Entry 6DFD (X-ray diffraction, 1.90 A resolution); this record covers chains A and B.

Chain A (and B):
Molecule: Metal transporter CNNM3
From: Homo sapiens
Notes: chain B of this document is another copy of the same molecule, construct and numbering; everything in this record applies to it too
Reference sequence: Q8NE01 (CNNM3_HUMAN); residue numbers follow UniProt; this construct covers 453-707
Amino-acid sequence (260 residues; row label = number of the first residue in the row):
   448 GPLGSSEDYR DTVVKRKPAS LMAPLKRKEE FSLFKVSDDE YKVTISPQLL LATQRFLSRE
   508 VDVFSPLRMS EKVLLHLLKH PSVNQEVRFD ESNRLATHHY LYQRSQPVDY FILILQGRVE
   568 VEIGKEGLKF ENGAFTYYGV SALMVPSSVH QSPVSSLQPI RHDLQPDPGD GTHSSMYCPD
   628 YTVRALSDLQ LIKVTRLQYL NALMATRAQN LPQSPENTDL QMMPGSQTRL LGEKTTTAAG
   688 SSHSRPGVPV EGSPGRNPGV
Disordered / not traced: 448-487, 592-622, 656-707 (chain B: 448-495, 592-623, 653-707)
Construct notes: expression tag (448-452); engineered mutation Mse516 (Ile in Q8NE01), Mse591 (Thr in Q8NE01), Mse623 (Ala in Q8NE01), Mse651 (Leu in Q8NE01), Mse669 (Val in Q8NE01), Mse670 (Ile in Q8NE01)
Modified positions: Mse469, Mse516, Mse591, Mse623, Mse651, Mse669, Mse670 (selenomethionine)
Curated features (UniProtKB/Swiss-Prot):
  - modified residue (Phosphoserine): Ser661, Ser700
Reported in the primary citation:
  - self-association interface (contacts with another copy of this molecule): Ile570, Leu575, Phe577, Tyr628

Interface between chain A and chain B:
Contacting residue pairs - 28 pairs, chain A then chain B:
  Ile570(A) with Ile570(B), hydrophobic
  Gly571(A) with Asp627(B)
  Lys572(A) with Asp627(B), salt bridge
  Glu573(A) with Gly586(B); Val587(B), hydrogen bond (side chain-backbone); Ser588(B), hydrogen bond (side chain-backbone); Tyr628(B), hydrogen bond
  Leu575(A) with Ile570(B), hydrophobic; Tyr584(B); Tyr585(B), hydrophobic; Tyr628(B), hydrophobic
  Lys576(A) with Glu507(B), salt bridge; Tyr584(B), hydrogen bond (backbone-side chain)
  Phe577(A) with Phe577(B), hydrophobic; Asn579(B); Thr583(B)
  Asn579(A) with Phe577(B)
  Tyr585(A) with Leu575(B), hydrophobic
  Gly586(A) with Glu573(B)
  Val587(A) with Glu573(B), hydrogen bond (backbone-side chain)
  Ser588(A) with Glu573(B), hydrogen bond (backbone-side chain)
  Tyr624(A) with Lys572(B); Glu573(B), hydrogen bond
  Cys625(A) with Lys572(B), hydrogen bond (backbone-side chain)
  Asp627(A) with Gly571(B); Lys572(B), hydrogen bond (side chain-backbone)
  Tyr628(A) with Glu573(B), hydrogen bond; Leu575(B), hydrophobic
Interface residues without a listed pair, chain A (19 interface residues in all): Gly574, Tyr584, Pro626
Interface residues without a listed pair, chain B (17 interface residues in all): Pro626
Interface features reported in the paper:
  - hot spots on chain A (mutagenesis) - L575K, F577K: abolished binding to another copy of this molecule

Overview:
19 residues of chain A face 17 of chain B across their interface, with 10 hydrogen bonds and 2 salt bridges.
Polar contacts include Lys572(A)-Asp627(B), Lys576(A)-Glu507(B) and Glu573(A)-Val587(B). The paper reports
that L575K and F577K of chain A abolish binding to another copy of this molecule; a self-association interface
involving Ile570(A), Leu575(A) and Phe577(A) among others.
Chain A and chain B are both Metal transporter CNNM3 (Homo sapiens); the structure, Crystal structure of CNNM3
cyclic nucleotide-binding homology domain, was determined by X-ray diffraction (same publication as 6DJ3).
